Entry 5C3I (X-ray diffraction, 3.50 A resolution); this record covers chains J and L of the 4 polymer chains in the assembly.

[Chain J]
Molecule: Histone H3.1
Source organism: Homo sapiens
UniProtKB: P68431 (H31_HUMAN); residues 0-135 here correspond to UniProt positions 1-136 (UniProt number = residue number + 1)
Sequence (136 residues; row label = number of the first residue in the row; numbering starts at 0):
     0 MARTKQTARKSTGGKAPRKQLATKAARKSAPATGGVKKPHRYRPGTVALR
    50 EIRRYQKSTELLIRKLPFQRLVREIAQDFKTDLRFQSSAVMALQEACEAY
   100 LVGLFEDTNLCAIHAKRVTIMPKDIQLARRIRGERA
Disordered / not traced: 0-50, 135
UniProt features mapped onto this chain:
  - modified residue: Arg2 (Asymmetric dimethylarginine), Thr3 (Phosphothreonine), Lys4 (Allysine), Gln5 (5-glutamyl dopamine), Thr6 (Phosphothreonine), Arg8 (Citrulline), Lys9 (N6,N6,N6-trimethyllysine), Ser10 (ADP-ribosylserine), Thr11 (Phosphothreonine), Lys14 (N6-(2-hydroxyisobutyryl)lysine), Arg17 (Asymmetric dimethylarginine), Lys18 (N6-(2-hydroxyisobutyryl)lysine), Lys23 (N6-(2-hydroxyisobutyryl)lysine), Arg26 (Citrulline), Lys27 (N6,N6,N6-trimethyllysine), Ser28 (ADP-ribosylserine), Lys36 (N6,N6,N6-trimethyllysine), Lys37 (N6-methyllysine), Tyr41 (Phosphotyrosine), Lys56 (N6,N6,N6-trimethyllysine) and 8 more in UniProt
  - lipidation: Lys18 (N6-decanoyllysine)

[Chain L]
Molecule: DNA replication licensing factor MCM2, MCM2
Source organism: Homo sapiens
Notes: EC 3.6.4.12
UniProtKB: P49736 (MCM2_HUMAN); residues 63-124 carry their UniProt numbers (62 of 92 residues fall inside the UniProt entry; the rest is not from it)
Sequence (93 residues; numbered 62 to 154; the number before each row is that of its first residue; X marks 30 residues of unknown identity (built as UNK)):
    62 SLEEEEDGEELIGDGMERDYRAIPELDAYEAEGLALDDEDVEELTASQRE
   112 AAERAMRQRDREAXXXXXXXXXXXXXXXXXXXXXXXXXXXXXX
Disordered / not traced: 62-67, 124-154
Construct notes: expression tag (62)
UniProt features mapped onto this chain:
  - modified residue: Ser108 (Phosphoserine)

[Chain J / chain L interface]
Residue-residue contacts (33; chain J residue first):
  Leu60(J) - Tyr81(L)
  Arg63(J) - Arg82(L)  hydrogen bond (side chain-backbone)
  Arg63(J) - Ile84(L)
  Arg63(J) - Asp88(L)  salt bridge
  Lys64(J) - Leu87(L)  hydrogen bond (backbone-backbone)
  Lys64(J) - Asp88(L)
  Lys64(J) - Tyr90(L)
  Leu65(J) - Glu86(L)
  Leu65(J) - Leu87(L)  hydrogen bond (backbone-backbone)
  Leu65(J) - Ala89(L)
  Leu65(J) - Glu91(L)
  Pro66(J) - Leu87(L)
  Gln68(J) - Tyr90(L)
  Gln68(J) - Glu91(L)  hydrogen bond (side chain-backbone)
  Gln68(J) - Glu93(L)  hydrogen bond (side chain-backbone)
  Gln68(J) - Leu95(L)
  Arg69(J) - Glu91(L)  salt bridge
  Arg72(J) - Glu91(L)  salt bridge
  Arg72(J) - Glu93(L)  salt bridge
  Arg72(J) - Gly94(L)
  Arg83(J) - Gly94(L)
  Arg83(J) - Leu95(L)  hydrogen bond (side chain-backbone)
  Arg83(J) - Leu97(L)
  Phe84(J) - Gly94(L)  hydrogen bond (backbone-backbone)
  Phe84(J) - Leu95(L)
  Phe84(J) - Ala96(L)  hydrogen bond (backbone-backbone)
  Gln85(J) - Val102(L)
  Ser86(J) - Leu95(L)
  Val89(J) - Tyr90(L)  hydrogen bond (backbone-side chain)
  Val89(J) - Leu95(L)  hydrophobic
  Met90(J) - Tyr90(L)
  Gln93(J) - Tyr90(L)  hydrogen bond
  Thr118(J) - Gly69(L)  hydrogen bond (side chain-backbone)
Other interface residues (no listed pair), chain J (18 interface residues in all): Phe67, Leu82
Other interface residues (no listed pair), chain L (20 interface residues in all): Asp68, Asp80, Ala83, Glu100

[Overview]
18 residues of chain J and 20 residues of chain L are in contact; the contacts include 11 hydrogen bonds and 4
salt bridges. Polar pairs include Arg63(J)-Asp88(L), Arg69(J)-Glu91(L) and Arg72(J)-Glu91(L).
Here chain J is Histone H3.1 and chain L is DNA replication licensing factor MCM2, MCM2, both from Homo
sapiens. Entry 5C3I (Crystal structure of the quaternary complex of histone H3-H4 heterodimer with chaperone
ASF1 and the replicative ...) was determined by X-ray diffraction.
